Entry 8X96 (electron microscopy, 2.89 A resolution); this record covers chains A and B of the 3 polymer chains in the assembly.

== Chain A ==
Name: Capsid protein VP1
From: Enterovirus A71
UniProtKB: A0A075QAW4 (A0A075QAW4_HE71); residues 1-297 here correspond to UniProt positions 566-862 (UniProt number = residue number + 565)
Sequence (297 residues; row label = number of the first residue in the row):
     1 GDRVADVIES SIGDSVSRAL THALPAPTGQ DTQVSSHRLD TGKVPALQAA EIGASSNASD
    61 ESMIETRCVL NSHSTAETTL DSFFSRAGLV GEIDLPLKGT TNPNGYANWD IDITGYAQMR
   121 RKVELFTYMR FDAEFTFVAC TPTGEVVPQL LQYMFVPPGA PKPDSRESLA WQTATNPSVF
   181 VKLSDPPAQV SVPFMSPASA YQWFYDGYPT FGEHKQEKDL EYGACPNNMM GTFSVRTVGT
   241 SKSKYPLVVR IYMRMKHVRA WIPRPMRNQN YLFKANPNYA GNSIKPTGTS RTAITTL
Disordered / not traced: 1-71, 208-227

== Chain B ==
Name: Capsid protein VP2
From: Enterovirus A71
UniProtKB: A0A075QAW4 (A0A075QAW4_HE71); residues 1-254 here correspond to UniProt positions 70-323 (UniProt number = residue number + 69)
Sequence (254 residues; numbered 1 to 254; the number before each row is that of its first residue):
     1 SPSAEACGYS DRVAQLTIGN STITTQEAAN IIVGYGEWPS YCSDSDATAV DKPTRPDVSV
    61 NRFYTLDTKL WEKSSKGWYW KFPDVLTETG VFGQNAQFHY LYRSGFCIHV QCNASKFHQG
   121 ALLVAVLPEY VIGTVAGGTG TEDSHPPYKQ TQPGADGFEL QHPYVLDAGI PISQLTVCPH
   181 QWINLRTNNC ATIIVPYINA LPFDSALNHC NFGLLVVPIS PLDYDQGATP VIPITITLAP
   241 MCSEFAGLRQ AVTQ
Disordered / not traced: 1-29, 42-59, 134-153, 247-254

== How chain A and chain B interact ==
Residue-residue contacts (45; chain A residue first):
  Tyr128(A) - Glu129(B)  hydrogen bond
  Tyr128(A) - Ile198(B)  hydrophobic
  Tyr128(A) - Asn199(B)
  Ala198(A) - Ala200(B)
  Ser199(A) - Ala200(B)  hydrogen bond (backbone-backbone)
  Gln202(A) - Glu129(B)
  Phe204(A) - Glu129(B)
  Tyr205(A) - Glu129(B)
  Tyr205(A) - Val131(B)
  Tyr205(A) - His209(B)
  Asp206(A) - Lys81(B)  salt bridge
  Asp206(A) - Glu129(B)  hydrogen bond (backbone-side chain)
  Asp206(A) - Tyr130(B)
  Asp206(A) - Val131(B)
  Asp206(A) - His209(B)
  Asp206(A) - Cys210(B)  hydrogen bond (backbone-backbone)
  Gly207(A) - Asn208(B)
  Ile262(A) - Tyr35(B)
  Ile262(A) - Ile198(B)  hydrophobic
  Arg264(A) - Pro128(B)  hydrogen bond (side chain-backbone)
  Arg264(A) - Glu129(B)  hydrogen bond (side chain-backbone)
  Pro265(A) - Ile170(B)
  Pro265(A) - Pro171(B)
  Pro265(A) - Gln174(B)
  Met266(A) - Ile170(B)
  Met266(A) - Pro171(B)
  Met266(A) - Gln174(B)  hydrogen bond (backbone-side chain)
  Arg267(A) - Ala168(B)  hydrogen bond (side chain-backbone)
  Arg267(A) - Gly169(B)
  Asn268(A) - Gly169(B)  hydrogen bond (backbone-backbone)
  Asn268(A) - Pro171(B)
  Gln269(A) - Val165(B)
  Gln269(A) - Gly169(B)
  Pro277(A) - Val131(B)  hydrophobic
  Pro277(A) - Ala168(B)
  Asn278(A) - Gly133(B)
  Tyr279(A) - His162(B)  hydrogen bond
  Tyr279(A) - Val165(B)
  Tyr279(A) - Asp167(B)
  Tyr279(A) - Ala168(B)
  Tyr279(A) - Gly169(B)
  Ile284(A) - His162(B)
  Ile284(A) - Val165(B)  hydrophobic
  Pro286(A) - Tyr164(B)
  Thr287(A) - Tyr164(B)  hydrogen bond
Interface residues without a listed pair, chain A (26 interface residues in all): Thr127, Ala200, Pro263, Gly281, Lys285
Interface residues without a listed pair, chain B (27 interface residues in all): Leu127, Ile132, Leu175, Val177, Leu201

== Overview ==
The interface between chain A and chain B involves 26 residues on one side and 27 on the other, with 11
hydrogen bonds and 1 salt bridge. Polar pairs include Asp206(A)-Lys81(B), Tyr128(A)-Glu129(B) and
Asp206(A)-Glu129(B).
Here chain A is Capsid protein VP1 and chain B is Capsid protein VP2, both from Enterovirus A71. Entry 8X96
(Cryo-EM structure of enterovirus A71 A-particle in complex with Fab h1A6.2) was determined by electron
microscopy together with 8X95, 8X97, 8X98, 8X99, 8X9A, 8X9B, 8YTB and 8YTJ from the same study.
